6J51 - chains B and P of the 28 polymer chains in the assembly; structure by electron microscopy, 4.20 A resolution (low resolution: residue-level contacts below are approximate; hydrogen-bond / salt-bridge calls are withheld).

# Chain B
Name: DNA-directed RNA polymerase subunit beta
From: Komagataella phaffii (strain GS115 / ATCC 20864)
Notes: EC 2.7.7.6
UniProt: C4QZQ7 (C4QZQ7_KOMPG); numbering as in UniProt (aligned over 1-1227)
Chain sequence (1227 residues; each row starts with the number of its first residue):
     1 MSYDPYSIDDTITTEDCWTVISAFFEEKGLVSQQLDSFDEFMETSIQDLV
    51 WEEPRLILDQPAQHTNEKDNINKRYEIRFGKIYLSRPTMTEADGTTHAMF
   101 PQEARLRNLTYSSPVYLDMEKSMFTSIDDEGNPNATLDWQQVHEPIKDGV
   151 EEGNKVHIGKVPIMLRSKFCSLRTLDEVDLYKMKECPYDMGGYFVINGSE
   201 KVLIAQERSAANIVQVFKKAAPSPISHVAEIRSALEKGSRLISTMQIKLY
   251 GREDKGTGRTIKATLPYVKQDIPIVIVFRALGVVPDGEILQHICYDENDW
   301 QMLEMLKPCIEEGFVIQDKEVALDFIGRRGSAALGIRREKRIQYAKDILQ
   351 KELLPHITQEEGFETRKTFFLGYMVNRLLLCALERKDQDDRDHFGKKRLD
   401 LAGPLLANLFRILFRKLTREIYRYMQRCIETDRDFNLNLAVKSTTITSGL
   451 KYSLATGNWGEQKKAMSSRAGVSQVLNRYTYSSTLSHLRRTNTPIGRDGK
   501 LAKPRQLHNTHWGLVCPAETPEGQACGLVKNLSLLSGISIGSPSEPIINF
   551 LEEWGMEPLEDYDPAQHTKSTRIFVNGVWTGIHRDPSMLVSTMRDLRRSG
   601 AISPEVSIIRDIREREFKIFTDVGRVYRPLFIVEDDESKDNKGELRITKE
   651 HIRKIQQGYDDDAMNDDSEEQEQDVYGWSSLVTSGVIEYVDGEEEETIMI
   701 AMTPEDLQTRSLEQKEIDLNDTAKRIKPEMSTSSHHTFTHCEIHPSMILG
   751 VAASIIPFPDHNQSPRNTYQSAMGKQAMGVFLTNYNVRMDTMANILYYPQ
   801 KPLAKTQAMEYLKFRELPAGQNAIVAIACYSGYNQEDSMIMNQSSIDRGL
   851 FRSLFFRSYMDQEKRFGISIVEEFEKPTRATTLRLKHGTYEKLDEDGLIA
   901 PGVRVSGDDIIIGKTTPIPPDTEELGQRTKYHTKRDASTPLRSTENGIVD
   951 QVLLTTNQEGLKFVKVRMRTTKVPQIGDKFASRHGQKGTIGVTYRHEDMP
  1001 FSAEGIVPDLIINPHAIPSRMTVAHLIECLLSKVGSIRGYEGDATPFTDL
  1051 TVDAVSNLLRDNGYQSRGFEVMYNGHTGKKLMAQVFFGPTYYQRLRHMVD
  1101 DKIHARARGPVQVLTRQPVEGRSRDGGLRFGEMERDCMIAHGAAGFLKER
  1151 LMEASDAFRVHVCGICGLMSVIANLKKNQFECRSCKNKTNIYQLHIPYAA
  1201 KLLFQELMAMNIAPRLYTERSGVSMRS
Disordered / not traced: 1-8, 65-68, 129-152, 663-674, 712-718, 921-930, 1223-1227
Metal / ion sites: Zn2+: Cys1163, Cys1166, Cys1182, Cys1185

# Chain P
Molecule: 16-nt RNA strand
Sequence (16 nucleotides; each row starts with the number of its first residue; numbers below 1 keep their minus sign (C-5 is residue -5)):
    -5 CCUGGUGUCUUGGGUG
Metal / ion sites: Mg2+: G10 (shared with 3 residues of chain A)

# Interface between chain B and chain P
Pairs across the interface - 19 pairs, chain B then chain P:
  Gln474(B) with G6(P); G7(P)
  Arg497(B) with G7(P)
  Glu522(B) with G10(P)
  Gln776(B) with G8(P); U9(P)
  Arg884(B) with G-1(P)
  Leu885(B) with G-1(P)
  Lys886(B) with G-1(P); U0(P)
  His887(B) with G-2(P); G-1(P)
  Arg935(B) with U0(P)
  Lys979(B) with U9(P); G10(P)
  Lys987(B) with G10(P)
  His1097(B) with U9(P)
  Pro1110(B) with U0(P)
  Val1111(B) with U0(P)
Interface residues without a listed pair, chain B (21 interface residues in all): Ala470, Gly471, Arg490, Pro521, Ala772, Asp936, Arg1124
Interface residues without a listed pair, chain P (11 interface residues in all): G1, U2, U5

# In short
21 residues of chain B and 11 residues of chain P are in contact. Cys1163(B), Cys1166(B), Cys1182(B) and
Cys1185(B) coordinate Zn2+.
Chain B is DNA-directed RNA polymerase subunit beta (Komagataella phaffii (strain GS115 / ATCC 20864)) and
chain P is a 16-nt RNA strand; the structure, RNA polymerase II elongation complex bound with Spt4/5 and
foreign DNA, stalled at SHL(-1) of the ..., was determined by electron microscopy together with 6IR9, 6J4W,
6J4X, 6J4Y, 6J4Z and 6J50 from the same study.
